PDB entry 4ON0 | X-ray diffraction, 3.00 A resolution | chains A and B of the 4 polymer chains in the assembly

[Chain A (and B)]
Protein: NolR
Organism: Sinorhizobium fredii
Notes: chain B of this document is another copy of the same molecule, construct and numbering; everything in this record applies to it too
Reference sequence: Q83TD2 (Q83TD2_RHIFR); residues 1-118 here = UniProt positions 1-118
Amino-acid sequence (118 residues; each row starts with the number of its first residue):
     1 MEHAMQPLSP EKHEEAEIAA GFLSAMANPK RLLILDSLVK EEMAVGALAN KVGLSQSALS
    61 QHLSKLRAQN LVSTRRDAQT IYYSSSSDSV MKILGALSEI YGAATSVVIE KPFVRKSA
Not modelled in the structure: 1-5, 103-118
Reported in the primary citation:
  - binding site for the 22-nt DNA strand: Gln56
  - binding site for the 22-nt DNA strand: Gln56
  - conformationally variable residues (side-chain flip): Gln56
  - mutagenesis - Q56A: unchanged binding to the 22-nt DNA strand

[Chain A / chain B interface]
Contacting residue pairs (45):
  Pro7(A) with Asn50(B)
  Leu8(A) with Leu33(B), hydrophobic; Lys51(B), hydrogen bond (backbone-backbone)
  Lys12(A) with Leu33(B)
  His13(A) with Val52(B)
  Ala16(A) with Pro29(B); Leu33(B), hydrophobic
  Ile18(A) with Tyr101(B)
  Ala19(A) with Leu32(B), hydrophobic; Tyr101(B)
  Ala20(A) with Asn28(B); Pro29(B); Leu32(B)
  Phe22(A) with Ile100(B), hydrophobic; Tyr101(B)
  Leu23(A) with Met26(B); Ala27(B); Leu97(B), hydrophobic
  Ser24(A) with Ala27(B), hydrogen bond (side chain-backbone)
  Met26(A) with Leu23(B)
  Ala27(A) with Leu23(B); Ser24(B), hydrogen bond (backbone-side chain); Ala27(B), hydrophobic
  Asn28(A) with Ala20(B)
  Pro29(A) with Ala16(B); Glu17(B); Ala20(B)
  Leu32(A) with Ala19(B), hydrophobic
  Leu33(A) with Leu8(B), hydrophobic; Lys12(B); His13(B); Ala16(B), hydrophobic
  Asn50(A) with Pro7(B)
  Lys51(A) with Gln6(B); Pro7(B); Leu8(B), hydrogen bond (backbone-backbone)
  Val52(A) with His13(B), hydrogen bond (backbone-side chain)
  Ser89(A) with Ile100(B)
  Lys92(A) with Glu99(B), salt bridge; Ile100(B)
  Glu99(A) with Lys92(B), hydrogen bond (backbone-side chain)
  Ile100(A) with Ser89(B); Lys92(B)
  Tyr101(A) with Ile18(B), hydrophobic; Phe22(B)
Other interface residues (no listed pair), chain A (32 interface residues in all): Gln6, Glu17, Lys30, Ser37, Ile93, Ala96, Leu97
Other interface residues (no listed pair), chain B (30 interface residues in all): Ile93, Ala96

[In short]
32 residues of chain A and 30 residues of chain B are in contact, with 6 hydrogen bonds and 1 salt bridge.
Polar pairs include Lys92(A)-Glu99(B), Ser24(A)-Ala27(B) and Val52(A)-His13(B). From the paper: a binding site
for the 22-nt DNA strand at Gln56(A); Q56A of chain A leaves binding to the 22-nt DNA strand unchanged.
Both chains are NolR (Sinorhizobium fredii). Entry 4ON0 (Crystal Structure of NolR from Sinorhizobium fredii
in complex with oligo AA DNA) was determined by X-ray diffraction together with 4OMY and 4OMZ from the same
study.
